Entry 6NSZ (X-ray diffraction, 2.20 A resolution); this record covers chains C and D of the 4 polymer chains in the assembly.

# Chain C (and D)
Protein: Catalase-3
Source organism: Neurospora crassa (strain ATCC 24698 / 74-OR23-1A / CBS 708.71 / DSM 1257 / FGSC 987)
Notes: EC 1.11.1.6; chain D of this document is another copy of the same molecule, construct and numbering; everything in this record applies to it too
UniProtKB: Q9C169 (CAT3_NEUCR); numbering as in UniProt (aligned over 1-719)
Chain sequence (719 residues; each row starts with the number of its first residue):
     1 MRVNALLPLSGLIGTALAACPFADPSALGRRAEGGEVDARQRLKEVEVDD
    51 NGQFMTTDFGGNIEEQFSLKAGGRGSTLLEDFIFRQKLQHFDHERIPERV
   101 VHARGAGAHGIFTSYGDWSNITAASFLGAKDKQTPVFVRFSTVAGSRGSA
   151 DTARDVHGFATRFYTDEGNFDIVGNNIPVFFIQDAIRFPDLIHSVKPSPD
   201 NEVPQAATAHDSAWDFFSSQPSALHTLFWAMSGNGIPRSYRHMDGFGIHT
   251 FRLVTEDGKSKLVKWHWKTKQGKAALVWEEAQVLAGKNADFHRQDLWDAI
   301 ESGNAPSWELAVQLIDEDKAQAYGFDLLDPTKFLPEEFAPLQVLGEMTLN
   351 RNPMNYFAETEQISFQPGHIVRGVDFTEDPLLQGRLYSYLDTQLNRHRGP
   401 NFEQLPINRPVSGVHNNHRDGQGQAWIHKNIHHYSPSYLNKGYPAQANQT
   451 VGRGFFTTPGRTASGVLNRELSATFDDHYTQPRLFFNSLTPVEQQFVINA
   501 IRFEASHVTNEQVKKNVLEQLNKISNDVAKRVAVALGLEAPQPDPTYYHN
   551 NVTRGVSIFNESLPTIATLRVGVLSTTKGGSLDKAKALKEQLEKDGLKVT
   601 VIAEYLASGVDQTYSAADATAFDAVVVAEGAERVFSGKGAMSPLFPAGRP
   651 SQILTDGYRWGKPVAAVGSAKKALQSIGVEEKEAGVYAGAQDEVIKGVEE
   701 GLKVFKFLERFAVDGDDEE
Unresolved in the structure: 1-37, 717-719 (chain D: 1-37, 716-719)
Metal / ion sites: heme Fe near Tyr389 (its only coordinating residue here)
Small-molecule neighbours: heme (HEM): Arg99, Val100, Val101, His102, Arg139, Ser141, Gly158, Phe159, Ala160, Val173, Gly174, Asn175, Phe180, Ala185, Phe188, Ile248, His249, Ser364, Phe365, Leu381, Gly384, Arg385, Ser388, Tyr389, Thr392, Gln393, Arg396
Swiss-Prot annotation at these positions:
  - active site: His102, Asn175
  - binding site (heme): Tyr389

# Interface between chain C and chain D
Pairs across the interface (84):
  Ala71(C) with Ala71(D), hydrophobic
  Ser76(C) with Leu78(D); Glu80(D), hydrogen bond
  Thr77(C) with Leu78(D); Leu79(D), hydrogen bond (backbone-backbone)
  Leu78(C) with Ser76(D); Thr77(D); Leu78(D), hydrophobic
  Leu79(C) with Thr77(D), hydrogen bond (backbone-backbone); Leu79(D); Phe84(D), hydrophobic
  Glu80(C) with Ser76(D), hydrogen bond
  Phe84(C) with Leu79(D), hydrophobic
  Asp190(C) with Tyr434(D); Ser435(D), hydrogen bond (side chain-backbone)
  His193(C) with Asn417(D), hydrogen bond (side chain-backbone); His433(D), hydrogen bond (side chain-backbone)
  Ser194(C) with Tyr434(D)
  Ser198(C) with Ile431(D)
  Pro199(C) with Ile431(D); His433(D)
  Asp200(C) with Ile431(D)
  Ser212(C) with Tyr434(D)
  Asp215(C) with Tyr434(D), hydrogen bond; Ser437(D), hydrogen bond; Tyr438(D), hydrogen bond (side chain-backbone); Leu439(D), hydrogen bond (side chain-backbone)
  Phe216(C) with Ser435(D); Pro436(D)
  Ser219(C) with Pro436(D); Ser437(D); Tyr438(D)
  Gln220(C) with Pro436(D)
  Asp391(C) with Leu394(D)
  Leu394(C) with Asp391(D); Leu394(D), hydrophobic
  Arg398(C) with Gln422(D)
  Asn417(C) with His193(D), hydrogen bond (backbone-side chain)
  Gln422(C) with Arg398(D)
  Ile431(C) with Pro199(D); Asp200(D)
  His433(C) with His193(D), hydrogen bond (backbone-side chain); Pro199(D)
  Tyr434(C) with Asp190(D); Ser194(D); Ser212(D), hydrogen bond (side chain-backbone); Asp215(D), hydrogen bond
  Ser435(C) with Asp190(D), hydrogen bond (backbone-side chain); Phe216(D)
  Pro436(C) with Phe216(D); Ser219(D); Gln220(D)
  Ser437(C) with Asp215(D), hydrogen bond; Ser219(D)
  Tyr438(C) with Asp215(D), hydrogen bond (backbone-side chain); Ser219(D); Asn510(D); Gln512(D); Val513(D), hydrophobic; Asn516(D)
  Leu439(C) with Asp211(D); Asp215(D), hydrogen bond (backbone-side chain); Asn510(D); Val513(D), hydrophobic
  Thr457(C) with Arg469(D), hydrogen bond
  Arg461(C) with Val466(D); Leu467(D), hydrogen bond (backbone-backbone)
  Thr462(C) with Gly465(D); Val466(D)
  Ala463(C) with Ala463(D); Ser464(D); Gly465(D), hydrogen bond (backbone-backbone)
  Ser464(C) with Ala463(D)
  Gly465(C) with Thr462(D); Ala463(D), hydrogen bond (backbone-backbone)
  Val466(C) with Pro459(D); Arg461(D)
  Leu467(C) with Arg461(D), hydrogen bond (backbone-backbone)
  Arg469(C) with Thr457(D), hydrogen bond
  Asn510(C) with Tyr438(D); Leu439(D)
  Gln512(C) with Tyr438(D)
  Val513(C) with Tyr438(D), hydrophobic; Leu439(D), hydrophobic
Other interface residues (no listed pair), chain C (51 interface residues in all): Arg85, Asp211, Tyr387, Leu390, Arg419, Phe455, Pro459, Asn516
Other interface residues (no listed pair), chain D (52 interface residues in all): Arg85, Ser198, Glu378, Tyr387, Leu390, Arg419, Phe455

# Overview
Chain C and chain D form an interface of 51 and 52 residues respectively, with 25 hydrogen bonds. Polar
contacts include Ser76(C)-Glu80(D), Asp190(C)-Ser435(D) and His193(C)-Asn417(D). Ligands of chain C: heme.
Chain C and chain D are both Catalase-3 (Neurospora crassa (strain ATCC 24698 / 74-OR23-1A / CBS 708.71 / DSM
1257 / FGSC 987)); the structure, X-ray reduced Catalase 3 from N.Crassa (0.526 MGy), was determined by X-ray
diffraction (same publication as 6NSW, 6NSY, 6NT0, 6NT1 and 4AJ9).
